PDB entry 6RQC | electron microscopy, 4.40 A resolution (low resolution: residue-level contacts below are approximate; hydrogen-bond / salt-bridge calls are withheld) | chains 7 and X of the 14 polymer chains in the assembly

Chain 7:
Molecule: DNA replication licensing factor MCM7
From: Saccharomyces cerevisiae S288c
Notes: EC 3.6.4.12
Reference sequence: P38132 (MCM7_YEAST); numbering as in UniProt (aligned over 1-845)
Chain sequence (845 residues; numbered 1 to 845; the number before each row is that of its first residue):
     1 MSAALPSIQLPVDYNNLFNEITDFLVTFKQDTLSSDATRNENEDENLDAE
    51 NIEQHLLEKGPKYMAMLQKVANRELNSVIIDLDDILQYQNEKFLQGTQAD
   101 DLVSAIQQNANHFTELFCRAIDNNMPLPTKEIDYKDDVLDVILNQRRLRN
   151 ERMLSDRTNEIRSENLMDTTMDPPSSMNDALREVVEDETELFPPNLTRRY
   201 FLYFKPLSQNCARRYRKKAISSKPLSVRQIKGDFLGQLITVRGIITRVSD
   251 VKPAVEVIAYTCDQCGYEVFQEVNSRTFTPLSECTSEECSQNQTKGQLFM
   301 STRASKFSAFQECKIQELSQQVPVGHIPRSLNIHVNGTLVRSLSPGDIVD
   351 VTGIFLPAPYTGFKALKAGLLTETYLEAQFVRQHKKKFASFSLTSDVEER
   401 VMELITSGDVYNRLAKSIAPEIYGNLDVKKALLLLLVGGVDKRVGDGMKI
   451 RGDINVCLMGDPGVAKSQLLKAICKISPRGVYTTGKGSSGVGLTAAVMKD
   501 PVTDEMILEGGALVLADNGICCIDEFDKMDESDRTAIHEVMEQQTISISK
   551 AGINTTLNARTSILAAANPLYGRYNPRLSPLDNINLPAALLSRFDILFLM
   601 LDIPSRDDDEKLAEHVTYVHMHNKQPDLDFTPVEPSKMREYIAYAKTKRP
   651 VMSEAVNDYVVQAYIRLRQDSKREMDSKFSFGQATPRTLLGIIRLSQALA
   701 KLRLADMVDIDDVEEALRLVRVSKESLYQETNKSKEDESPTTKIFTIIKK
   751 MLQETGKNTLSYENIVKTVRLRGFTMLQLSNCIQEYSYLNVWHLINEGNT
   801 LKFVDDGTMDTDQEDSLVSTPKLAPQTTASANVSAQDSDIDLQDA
Disordered / not traced: 32-58, 148-192, 217-219, 730-845
Swiss-Prot annotation at these positions:
  - motif: Ser592 to Asp595 (Arginine finger)
  - binding site (ATP): Tyr423, Gly463, Ala465, Lys466, Ser467, Asn568, Arg593, Arg687
  - modified residue: Thr811 (Phosphothreonine), Ser819 (Phosphoserine), Ser838 (Phosphoserine)
  - mutagenesis: Lys466 (K466A: Loss of MCM2-7 complex helicase activity)
Ion coordination: Zn2+: Cys265, Cys284, Cys289
Residues lining bound ligands: ADP (adenosine-5'-diphosphate): Tyr423, Gly463, Val464, Ala465, Lys466, Ser467, Gln468, Asp524, Glu525, Asn568, Val616

Chain X:
Molecule: 88-nt DNA strand
Sequence (88 nucleotides; row label = number of the first residue in the row):
     1 TGGTTTTTATATGTTTTGTTATGTATTGTTTATTTTCCCTTGACTGACTG
    51 ACTGACTGACTGACTGACTGACTGACTGACTGTATATA

How chain 7 and chain X interact:
Residue-residue contacts (5):
  Lys486(7) - DC76(X)
  Lys499(7) - DG66(X)
  Asp530(7) - DC76(X)
  Glu531(7) - DA75(X)
  Glu531(7) - DC76(X)
Also at the interface, not in a pair above, chain 7 (5 interface residues in all): Met529
Also at the interface, not in a pair above, chain X (4 interface residues in all): DT77

In short:
5 residues of chain 7 and 4 residues of chain X are in contact. Ligands of chain 7: ADP. Cys265(7), Cys284(7)
and Cys289(7) form the Zn2+ site. From UniProt: 8 ATP-binding residues and one mutagenesis site on chain 7.
Here chain 7 is DNA replication licensing factor MCM7 (Saccharomyces cerevisiae S288c) and chain X is an 88-nt
DNA strand. Entry 6RQC (Cryo-EM structure of an MCM loading intermediate) was determined by electron
microscopy.
